7Y61 - chains G and H of the 14 polymer chains in the assembly; structure by electron microscopy, 5.60 A resolution (low resolution: residue-level contacts below are approximate; hydrogen-bond / salt-bridge calls are withheld).

[Chain G]
Protein: Histone H3.1
From: Homo sapiens
UniProtKB: P68431 (H31_HUMAN); residues 0-135 here correspond to UniProt positions 1-136 (UniProt number = residue number + 1)
Chain sequence (136 residues; row label = number of the first residue in the row; numbering starts at 0):
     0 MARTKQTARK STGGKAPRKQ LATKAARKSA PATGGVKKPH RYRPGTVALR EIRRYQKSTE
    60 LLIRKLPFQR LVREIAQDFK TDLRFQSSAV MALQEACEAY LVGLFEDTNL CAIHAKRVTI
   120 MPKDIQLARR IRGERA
Disordered / not traced: 0-58, 135
Swiss-Prot annotation at these positions:
  - modified residue: R2 (Asymmetric dimethylarginine), T3 (Phosphothreonine), K4 (Allysine), Q5 (5-glutamyl dopamine), T6 (Phosphothreonine), R8 (Citrulline), K9 (N6,N6,N6-trimethyllysine), S10 (ADP-ribosylserine), T11 (Phosphothreonine), K14 (N6-(2-hydroxyisobutyryl)lysine), R17 (Asymmetric dimethylarginine), K18 (N6-(2-hydroxyisobutyryl)lysine), K23 (N6-(2-hydroxyisobutyryl)lysine), R26 (Citrulline), K27 (N6,N6,N6-trimethyllysine), S28 (ADP-ribosylserine), K36 (N6,N6,N6-trimethyllysine), K37 (N6-methyllysine), Y41 (Phosphotyrosine), K56 (N6,N6,N6-trimethyllysine) and 8 more in UniProt
  - lipidation: K18 (N6-decanoyllysine)

[Chain H]
Protein: Histone H4
From: Homo sapiens
UniProtKB: P62805 (H4_HUMAN); residues 0-102 here correspond to UniProt positions 1-103 (UniProt number = residue number + 1)
Chain sequence (103 residues; numbered 0 to 102; the number before each row is that of its first residue; numbering starts at 0):
     0 MSGRGKGGKG LGKGGAKRHR KVLRDNIQGI TKPAIRRLAR RGGVKRISGL IYEETRGVLK
    60 VFLENVIRDA VTYTEHAKRK TVTAMDVVYA LKRQGRTLYG FGG
Disordered / not traced: 0-24, 97-102
Swiss-Prot annotation at these positions:
  - DNA-binding region: K16 to K20
  - modified residue: S1 (N-acetylserine), R3 (Asymmetric dimethylarginine), K5 (N6-(2-hydroxyisobutyryl)lysine), K8 (N6-(2-hydroxyisobutyryl)lysine), K12 (N6-(2-hydroxyisobutyryl)lysine), K16 (N6-(2-hydroxyisobutyryl)lysine), K20 (N6,N6,N6-trimethyllysine), K31 (N6-(2-hydroxyisobutyryl)lysine), K44 (N6-(2-hydroxyisobutyryl)lysine), S47 (Phosphoserine), Y51 (Phosphotyrosine), K59 (N6-(2-hydroxyisobutyryl)lysine), K77 (N6-(2-hydroxyisobutyryl)lysine), K79 (N6-(2-hydroxyisobutyryl)lysine), T80 (Phosphothreonine), Y88 (Phosphotyrosine), K91 (N6-(2-hydroxyisobutyryl)lysine)
  - cross-link (Glycyl lysine isopeptide (Lys-Gly)): K12 (interchain with G-Cter in SUMO2), K20 (interchain with G-Cter in SUMO2), K31 (interchain with G-Cter in SUMO2), K59 (interchain with G-Cter in SUMO2), K79 (interchain with G-Cter in SUMO2), K91 (interchain with G-Cter in SUMO2)

[How chain G and chain H interact]
Pairs across the interface (6; chain G residue first):
  P66(G) with G28(H)
  L70(G) with N25(H)
  V117(G) with R45(H)
  T118(G) with R45(H)
  I119(G) with R45(H); S47(H)
Also at the interface, not in a pair above, chain G (8 interface residues in all): A88, F104, E105
Also at the interface, not in a pair above, chain H (7 interface residues in all): G41, I46, V81

[Overview]
8 residues of chain G and 7 residues of chain H are in contact. Curated annotation (UniProt) lists a
DNA-binding region on chain H.
Chain G is Histone H3.1 and chain H is Histone H4, both from Homo sapiens; the structure, Cryo-EM structure of
the two CAF1LCs bound right-handed Di-tetrasome, was determined by electron microscopy (same publication as
7Y5K, 7Y5L, 7Y5O, 7Y5U, 7Y5V, 7Y5W and 4 further entries).
